PDB entry 8DWS | electron microscopy, 3.73 A resolution | chains A and F of the 7 polymer chains in the assembly

Chain A (and F):
Name: Speckle-type POZ protein
Source organism: Homo sapiens
Notes: chain F of this document is another copy of the same molecule, construct and numbering; everything in this record applies to it too
Reference sequence: O43791 (SPOP_HUMAN); numbering as in UniProt (aligned over 1-374)
Amino-acid sequence (374 residues; numbered 1 to 374; the number before each row is that of its first residue):
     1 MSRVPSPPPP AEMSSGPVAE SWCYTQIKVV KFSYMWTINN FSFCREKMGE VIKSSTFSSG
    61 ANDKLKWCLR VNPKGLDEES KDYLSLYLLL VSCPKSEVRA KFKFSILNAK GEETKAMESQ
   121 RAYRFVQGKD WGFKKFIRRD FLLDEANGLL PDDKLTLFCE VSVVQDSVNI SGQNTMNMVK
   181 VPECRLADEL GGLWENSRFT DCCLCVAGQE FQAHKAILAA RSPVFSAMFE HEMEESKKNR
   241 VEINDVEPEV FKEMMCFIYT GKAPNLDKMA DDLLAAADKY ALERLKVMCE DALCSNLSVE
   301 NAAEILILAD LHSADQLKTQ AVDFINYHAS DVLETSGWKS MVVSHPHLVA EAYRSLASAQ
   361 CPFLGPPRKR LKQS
Not modelled in the structure: 1-14, 368-374 (chain F: 1-17, 365-374)
Construct notes: engineered mutation Lys-47 (Glu in O43791)
Curated features (UniProtKB/Swiss-Prot):
  - region: Tyr-123 to Phe-133 (Important for binding substrate proteins), Leu-186 to Ile-217 (Important for homodimerization)
Reported in the primary citation:
  - mutagenesis - E47K, E78K: increased catalytic activity on BRD3
  - mutagenesis - E47K, E78K: increased stability
  - disease-associated variants - E47K, E78K: increased catalytic activity on BRD3
  - disease-associated variants - E47K, E78K: increased stability
  - disease-associated variants - W22R, R45L, R45W, E78K, S80R, Y327C, Y327F (citing earlier work)
  - mutagenesis - W131G: increased stability (proposed by the authors, not directly observed)
  - disease-associated variants - W131G: decreased stability

Chain A / chain F interface:
Pairs across the interface (40):
  Ser-15(A) / Leu-107(F)
  Ser-15(A) / Asn-108(F)
  Gly-16(A) / Leu-107(F)
  Pro-17(A) / Ser-33(F)
  Pro-17(A) / Leu-107(F)
  Pro-17(A) / Phe-158(F)  hydrophobic
  Ala-19(A) / Ser-33(F)
  Ala-19(A) / Tyr-34(F)  hydrogen bond (backbone-backbone)
  Ala-19(A) / Met-35(F)
  Glu-20(A) / Phe-32(F)
  Glu-20(A) / Ser-59(F)
  Ser-21(A) / Tyr-34(F)
  Ser-21(A) / Phe-57(F)
  Ser-21(A) / Ser-58(F)  hydrogen bond (side chain-backbone)
  Trp-22(A) / Met-35(F)  hydrophobic
  Cys-23(A) / Tyr-34(F)  hydrogen bond
  Cys-23(A) / Met-35(F)
  Cys-23(A) / Trp-36(F)  hydrophobic
  Cys-23(A) / Thr-37(F)
  Cys-23(A) / Ser-55(F)  hydrogen bond
  Tyr-24(A) / Thr-37(F)
  Tyr-24(A) / Asn-39(F)  hydrogen bond
  Thr-25(A) / Trp-36(F)
  Thr-25(A) / Thr-37(F)
  Thr-25(A) / Ile-38(F)
  Gln-26(A) / Asn-39(F)  hydrogen bond
  Gln-26(A) / Asn-40(F)  hydrogen bond
  Ile-27(A) / Cys-44(F)
  Ile-27(A) / Glu-46(F)
  Val-29(A) / Glu-46(F)
  Lys-31(A) / Phe-43(F)
  Arg-99(A) / Glu-46(F)  hydrogen bond (side chain-backbone)
  Arg-99(A) / Lys-47(F)
  Gln-120(A) / Arg-45(F)
  Arg-121(A) / Arg-45(F)
  Ala-122(A) / Arg-45(F)
  Ala-122(A) / Glu-46(F)
  Val-164(A) / Glu-46(F)
  Ile-170(A) / Ser-55(F)
  Ser-171(A) / Ser-55(F)  hydrogen bond
Interface residues without a listed pair, chain A (25 interface residues in all): Lys-28, Lys-101, Ser-167, Asn-169
Interface residues without a listed pair, chain F (24 interface residues in all): Thr-56, Gly-60, Glu-113

Summary:
25 residues of chain A and 24 residues of chain F are in contact, with 9 hydrogen bonds. Polar pairs include
Ser-21(A)/Ser-58(F), Cys-23(A)/Tyr-34(F) and Cys-23(A)/Ser-55(F). The paper reports that E47K, E78K and W131G
of chain A increase stability; E47K and E78K of chain A increase catalytic activity on BRD3.
Chain A and chain F are both Speckle-type POZ protein (Homo sapiens); the structure, Full-length E47K SPOP,
was determined by electron microscopy, deposited together with 8DWT, 8DWU and 8DWV.
